PDB entry 6YU9 | X-ray diffraction, 1.90 A resolution | chains A and B

[Chain A (and B)]
Name: Carbon-monoxide dehydrogenase (Acceptor)
Source organism: Clostridium autoethanogenum DSM 10061
Notes: EC 1.2.99.2; engineered mutation(s): Wild-type; chain B of this document is another copy of the same molecule, construct and numbering; everything in this record applies to it too
UniProt: U5RTE2 (U5RTE2_9CLOT); residues 1-400 carry their UniProt numbers (400 of 631 residues fall inside the UniProt entry; the rest is not from it)
Amino-acid sequence (631 residues; each row starts with the number of its first residue):
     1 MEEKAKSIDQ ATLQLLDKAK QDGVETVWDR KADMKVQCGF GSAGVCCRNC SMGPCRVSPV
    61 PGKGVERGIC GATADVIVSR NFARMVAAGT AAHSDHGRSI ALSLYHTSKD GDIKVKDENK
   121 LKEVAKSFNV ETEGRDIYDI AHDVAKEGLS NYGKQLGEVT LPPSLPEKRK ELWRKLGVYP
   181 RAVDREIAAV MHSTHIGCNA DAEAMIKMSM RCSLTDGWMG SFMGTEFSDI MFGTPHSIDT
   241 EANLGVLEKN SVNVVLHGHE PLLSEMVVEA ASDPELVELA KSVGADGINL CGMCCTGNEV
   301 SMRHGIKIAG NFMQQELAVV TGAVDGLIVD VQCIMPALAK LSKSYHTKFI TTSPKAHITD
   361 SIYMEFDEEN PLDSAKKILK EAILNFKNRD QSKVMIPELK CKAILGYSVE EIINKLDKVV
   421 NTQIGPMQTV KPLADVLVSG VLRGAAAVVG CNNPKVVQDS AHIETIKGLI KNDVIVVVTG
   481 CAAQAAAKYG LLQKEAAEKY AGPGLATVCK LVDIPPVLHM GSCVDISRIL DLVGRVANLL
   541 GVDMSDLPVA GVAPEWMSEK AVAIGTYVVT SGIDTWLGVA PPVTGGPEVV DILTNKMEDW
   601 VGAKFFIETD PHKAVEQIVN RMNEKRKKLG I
Unresolved in the structure: 1 (chain B: 1-3)
Metal / ion sites: 4Fe-4S cluster Fe site 1: Cys-38, Cys-46 (shared with Cys-38(B), Cys-46(B) of chain B); 4Fe-4S cluster Fe site 2: Cys-47, Cys-50, Cys-55, Cys-70; fe(4)-ni(1)-S(4) cluster Fe: His-259, Cys-295, Cys-333, Cys-451, Cys-481, Cys-523
Ligand contacts:
  - 4Fe-4S cluster (SF4), molecule 1: Cys-38, Phe-40, Gly-41, Cys-46, Arg-48, Arg-56
  - 4Fe-4S cluster (SF4), molecule 2: Cys-47, Arg-48, Asn-49, Cys-50, Met-52, Gly-53, Cys-55, Gly-68, Ile-69, Cys-70, Ala-72, Ile-77, Arg-80, Ile-196
  - fe(4)-ni(1)-S(4) cluster (XCC): His-259, Cys-294, Cys-295, Phe-312, Cys-333, Gly-450, Cys-451, Gly-480, Cys-481, Cys-523, Met-557, Ser-558, Lys-560
From the paper describing this entry:
  - fe(4)-ni(1)-S(4) cluster coordination: His-259, Cys-295

[Interface between chain A and chain B]
Contacting residue pairs (186; chain A residue first):
  Val-27(A) / Ile-69(B)
  Arg-30(A) / Gly-68(B)
  Arg-30(A) / Ile-69(B)  hydrogen bond (side chain-backbone)
  Arg-30(A) / Cys-70(B)
  Arg-30(A) / Gly-71(B)
  Lys-31(A) / Ile-69(B)
  Asp-33(A) / Val-65(B)
  Met-34(A) / Pro-54(B)
  Met-34(A) / Cys-55(B)  hydrophobic
  Met-34(A) / Arg-56(B)  hydrogen bond (side chain-backbone)
  Met-34(A) / Val-65(B)  hydrophobic
  Met-34(A) / Arg-67(B)
  Met-34(A) / Gly-68(B)
  Val-36(A) / Arg-56(B)
  Gln-37(A) / Met-52(B)  hydrogen bond (side chain-backbone)
  Gln-37(A) / Gly-53(B)
  Gln-37(A) / Pro-54(B)  hydrogen bond (side chain-backbone)
  Gln-37(A) / Ile-69(B)
  Cys-38(A) / Pro-54(B)
  Gly-41(A) / Arg-48(B)
  Gly-41(A) / Pro-54(B)
  Ser-42(A) / Pro-54(B)
  Cys-46(A) / Arg-48(B)  hydrogen bond
  Arg-48(A) / Gly-41(B)
  Arg-48(A) / Cys-46(B)  hydrogen bond
  Arg-48(A) / Arg-48(B)
  Asn-49(A) / Glu-559(B)
  Cys-50(A) / Met-557(B)
  Ser-51(A) / Asn-453(B)  hydrogen bond (backbone-side chain)
  Ser-51(A) / Lys-455(B)  hydrogen bond (backbone-side chain)
  Ser-51(A) / Trp-556(B)  hydrogen bond (side chain-backbone)
  Ser-51(A) / Met-557(B)  hydrogen bond (backbone-backbone)
  Ser-51(A) / Val-579(B)
  Met-52(A) / Gln-37(B)  hydrogen bond (backbone-side chain)
  Met-52(A) / Phe-312(B)  hydrophobic
  Met-52(A) / Asn-453(B)
  Met-52(A) / Pro-454(B)
  Met-52(A) / Lys-455(B)
  Met-52(A) / Met-557(B)  hydrophobic
  Gly-53(A) / Gln-37(B)
  Gly-53(A) / Lys-455(B)  hydrogen bond (backbone-side chain)
  Pro-54(A) / Met-34(B)
  Pro-54(A) / Gln-37(B)  hydrogen bond (backbone-side chain)
  Pro-54(A) / Cys-38(B)
  Pro-54(A) / Gly-41(B)
  Pro-54(A) / Ser-42(B)
  Cys-55(A) / Met-34(B)  hydrophobic
  Arg-56(A) / Met-34(B)  hydrogen bond (backbone-side chain)
  Arg-56(A) / Val-36(B)
  Val-65(A) / Asp-33(B)
  Arg-67(A) / Met-34(B)
  Arg-67(A) / Pro-336(B)
  Arg-67(A) / Lys-340(B)
  Gly-68(A) / Arg-30(B)  hydrogen bond (backbone-side chain)
  Gly-68(A) / Met-34(B)
  Ile-69(A) / Val-27(B)
  Ile-69(A) / Arg-30(B)  hydrogen bond (backbone-side chain)
  Ile-69(A) / Lys-31(B)
  Ile-69(A) / Gln-37(B)
  Ile-69(A) / Pro-454(B)  hydrophobic
  Cys-70(A) / Arg-30(B)
  Cys-70(A) / Met-335(B)
  Cys-70(A) / Pro-336(B)
  Cys-70(A) / Ala-337(B)
  Gly-71(A) / Arg-30(B)
  Gly-71(A) / Ala-337(B)
  Ala-72(A) / Pro-336(B)
  Arg-84(A) / Ala-88(B)
  Arg-84(A) / Glu-559(B)  salt bridge
  Ala-88(A) / Arg-84(B)
  Ala-88(A) / Met-191(B)  hydrophobic
  Ala-91(A) / Ala-188(B)
  Ala-91(A) / Met-191(B)  hydrophobic
  Ala-91(A) / His-192(B)
  Ala-92(A) / His-192(B)
  Ala-92(A) / His-195(B)
  Asp-95(A) / Arg-185(B)  salt bridge
  Asp-95(A) / His-192(B)  salt bridge
  Arg-98(A) / Gln-155(B)  hydrogen bond
  Arg-98(A) / Arg-185(B)
  Arg-98(A) / Ala-188(B)
  Leu-102(A) / Leu-156(B)  hydrophobic
  Tyr-105(A) / Leu-156(B)
  Lys-146(A) / Leu-156(B)
  Leu-149(A) / Gln-155(B)
  Leu-149(A) / Leu-156(B)  hydrophobic
  Tyr-152(A) / Gln-155(B)
  Gly-153(A) / Gly-153(B)
  Gln-155(A) / Arg-98(B)  hydrogen bond
  Gln-155(A) / Leu-149(B)
  Gln-155(A) / Tyr-152(B)
  Gln-155(A) / Asp-184(B)
  Leu-156(A) / Leu-102(B)  hydrophobic
  Leu-156(A) / Tyr-105(B)  hydrophobic
  Leu-156(A) / Lys-146(B)
  Asp-184(A) / Gln-155(B)
  Asp-184(A) / Asp-184(B)
  Asp-184(A) / Arg-185(B)
  Asp-184(A) / Ala-188(B)
  Arg-185(A) / Asp-95(B)  salt bridge
  Arg-185(A) / Arg-98(B)
  Arg-185(A) / Asp-184(B)
  Ala-188(A) / Ala-91(B)
  Ala-188(A) / Arg-98(B)
  Ala-188(A) / Asp-184(B)
  Ala-189(A) / Asp-95(B)
  Met-191(A) / Ala-88(B)  hydrophobic
  Met-191(A) / Ala-91(B)  hydrophobic
  Met-191(A) / Met-191(B)  hydrophobic
  His-192(A) / Ala-91(B)
  His-192(A) / Ala-92(B)
  His-192(A) / Asp-95(B)  salt bridge
  His-192(A) / Val-331(B)
  His-192(A) / Gln-332(B)  hydrogen bond
  His-192(A) / Lys-355(B)
  Ser-193(A) / Lys-355(B)  hydrogen bond (side chain-backbone)
  His-195(A) / Ala-92(B)
  His-195(A) / Ser-558(B)
  His-195(A) / Glu-559(B)
  His-195(A) / Lys-560(B)  hydrogen bond (side chain-backbone)
  Ile-196(A) / Cys-333(B)  hydrogen bond (backbone-backbone)
  Ile-196(A) / Met-557(B)  hydrophobic
  Gly-197(A) / Gln-332(B)  hydrogen bond (backbone-backbone)
  Gly-197(A) / Cys-333(B)  hydrogen bond (backbone-backbone)
  Gly-197(A) / Ile-334(B)  hydrogen bond (backbone-backbone)
  Cys-198(A) / Gln-332(B)  hydrogen bond (side chain-backbone)
  Cys-198(A) / Ala-356(B)
  Cys-198(A) / Ile-358(B)
  Asn-199(A) / Lys-355(B)
  Asn-199(A) / Ala-356(B)
  Asn-199(A) / His-357(B)  hydrogen bond (side chain-backbone)
  Ala-200(A) / Pro-336(B)  hydrophobic
  Ala-200(A) / His-357(B)  hydrogen bond (backbone-backbone)
  Ala-200(A) / Ile-358(B)
  Ala-200(A) / Thr-359(B)  hydrogen bond (backbone-backbone)
  Asp-201(A) / His-357(B)
  Asp-201(A) / Thr-359(B)  hydrogen bond
  Ala-204(A) / His-357(B)
  Met-208(A) / Pro-354(B)
  Met-208(A) / Lys-355(B)
  Phe-312(A) / Met-52(B)  hydrophobic
  Val-331(A) / His-192(B)
  Gln-332(A) / His-192(B)  hydrogen bond
  Gln-332(A) / Gly-197(B)  hydrogen bond (backbone-backbone)
  Gln-332(A) / Cys-198(B)  hydrogen bond (backbone-side chain)
  Cys-333(A) / Ile-196(B)  hydrogen bond (backbone-backbone)
  Cys-333(A) / Gly-197(B)  hydrogen bond (backbone-backbone)
  Ile-334(A) / Gly-197(B)  hydrogen bond (backbone-backbone)
  Met-335(A) / Cys-70(B)
  Pro-336(A) / Cys-70(B)
  Pro-336(A) / Ala-72(B)
  Pro-336(A) / Ala-200(B)  hydrophobic
  Ala-337(A) / Cys-70(B)
  Ala-337(A) / Gly-71(B)
  Lys-340(A) / Arg-67(B)
  Pro-354(A) / Met-208(B)
  Lys-355(A) / Ser-193(B)  hydrogen bond (backbone-side chain)
  Lys-355(A) / Asn-199(B)
  Lys-355(A) / Met-208(B)
  Ala-356(A) / Cys-198(B)
  Ala-356(A) / Asn-199(B)
  His-357(A) / Asn-199(B)  hydrogen bond (backbone-side chain)
  His-357(A) / Ala-200(B)  hydrogen bond (backbone-backbone)
  His-357(A) / Asp-201(B)
  His-357(A) / Ala-204(B)
  Ile-358(A) / Cys-198(B)
  Ile-358(A) / Ala-200(B)
  Thr-359(A) / Ala-200(B)  hydrogen bond (backbone-backbone)
  Thr-359(A) / Asp-201(B)  hydrogen bond
  Asn-453(A) / Ser-51(B)  hydrogen bond (side chain-backbone)
  Asn-453(A) / Met-52(B)
  Pro-454(A) / Met-52(B)
  Pro-454(A) / Ile-69(B)  hydrophobic
  Lys-455(A) / Ser-51(B)  hydrogen bond (side chain-backbone)
  Lys-455(A) / Met-52(B)
  Lys-455(A) / Gly-53(B)  hydrogen bond (side chain-backbone)
  Trp-556(A) / Ser-51(B)
  Met-557(A) / Cys-50(B)
  Met-557(A) / Ser-51(B)  hydrogen bond (backbone-backbone)
  Met-557(A) / Met-52(B)  hydrophobic
  Met-557(A) / Ile-196(B)  hydrophobic
  Ser-558(A) / His-195(B)
  Glu-559(A) / Asn-49(B)
  Glu-559(A) / Arg-84(B)  salt bridge
  Glu-559(A) / His-195(B)
  Lys-560(A) / His-195(B)  hydrogen bond (backbone-side chain)
Also at the interface, not in a pair above, chain A (89 interface residues in all): Glu-25, Asn-81, Met-85, Gly-89, Ser-94, Ile-187, Val-579, Ala-580, Pro-582
Also at the interface, not in a pair above, chain B (86 interface residues in all): Glu-25, Cys-47, Asn-81, Met-85, Ile-187, Ala-189

[Summary]
The interface between chain A and chain B involves 89 residues on one side and 86 on the other, with 46
hydrogen bonds and 6 salt bridges. Polar contacts include Arg-84(A)/Glu-559(B), Asp-95(A)/Arg-185(B) and
Asp-95(A)/His-192(B). Chain A binds 4Fe-4S cluster and fe(4)-ni(1)-S(4) cluster. The paper reports
fe(4)-ni(1)-S(4) cluster coordination by His-259(A) and Cys-295(A).
Both chains are Carbon-monoxide dehydrogenase (Acceptor) (Clostridium autoethanogenum DSM 10061). Entry 6YU9
(CO-dehydrogenase homodimer from Clostridium autoethanogenum at 1.90-A resolution) was determined by X-ray
diffraction together with 6YTT and 6YUA from the same study.
